4E2U - chain A; structure by X-ray diffraction, 1.58 A resolution.

== Chain A ==
Protein: Pho radA intein
From: Pyrococcus horikoshii
Reference sequence: O58001 (RADA_PYRHO); aligned to UniProt positions 150-317 over residues -4 to 174 (the alignment contains insertions or deletions, so no single offset holds)
Chain sequence (168 residues; each row starts with the number of its first residue; note: 11 numbers in that range are skipped by the numbering (no residue carries them; nothing is unmodelled there); numbers below 1 keep their minus sign (Ser-4 is residue -4)):
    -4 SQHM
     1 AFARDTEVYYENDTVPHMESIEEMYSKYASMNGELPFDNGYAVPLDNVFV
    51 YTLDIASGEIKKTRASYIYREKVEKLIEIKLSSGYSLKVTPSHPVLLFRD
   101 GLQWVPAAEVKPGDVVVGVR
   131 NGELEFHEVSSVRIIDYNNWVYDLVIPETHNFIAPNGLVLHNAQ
Differences from the reference sequence: expression tag (-4); engineered mutation Gln-3 (Ser150 in O58001), His-2 (Gly151 in O58001), Met-1 (Lys152 in O58001), Ala1 (Cys153 in O58001), Asn131 (Lys283 in O58001), Ala173 (Thr325 in O58001)
Reported in the primary citation:
  - contacts within the chain: Met-1-Glu71, Met-1-Val73, Met-1-Val151, Asp153-Asn172 (hydrogen bond), Asp153-Ala173 (hydrogen bond)
  - catalytic residues: Asp153 (citing earlier work)
  - catalytic residues: Asn172 (proposed by the authors, not directly observed)
  - mutagenesis - E71T: increased catalytic activity on E-1 variant
  - mutagenesis - E71T: unchanged catalytic activity on native -1 residue of Lys
  - mutagenesis - E71T: unchanged catalytic activity on D-1 variant

== In short ==
The paper reports catalytic residues Asp153 and Asn172; E71T increases catalytic activity on E-1 variant.
Chain A is Pho radA intein (Pyrococcus horikoshii); the structure, Crystal Structures of RadAmin intein from
Pyrococcus horikoshii, was determined by X-ray diffraction (same publication as 4E2T).
